Entry 1JSU (X-ray diffraction, 2.30 A resolution); this record covers chains B and C of the 3 polymer chains in the assembly.

# Chain B
Name: Cyclin A
From: Homo sapiens
UniProt: P20248 (CCNA2_HUMAN); numbering as in UniProt (aligned over 173-432)
Amino-acid sequence (260 residues; numbered 173 to 432; the number before each row is that of its first residue):
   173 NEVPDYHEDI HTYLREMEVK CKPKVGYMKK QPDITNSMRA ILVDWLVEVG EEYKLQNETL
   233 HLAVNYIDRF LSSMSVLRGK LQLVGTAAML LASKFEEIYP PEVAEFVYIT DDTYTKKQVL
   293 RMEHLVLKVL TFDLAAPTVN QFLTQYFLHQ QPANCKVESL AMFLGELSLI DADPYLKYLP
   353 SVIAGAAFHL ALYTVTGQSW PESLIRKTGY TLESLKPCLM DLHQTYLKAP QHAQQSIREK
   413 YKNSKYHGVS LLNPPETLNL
Disordered / not traced: 173-174

# Chain C
Name: P27
From: Homo sapiens
UniProt: P46527 (CDN1B_HUMAN); residues 23-106 here = UniProt positions 23-106
Amino-acid sequence (84 residues; row label = number of the first residue in the row):
    23 HPKPSACRNL FGPVDHEELT RDLEKHCRDM EEASQRKWNF DFQNHKPLEG KYEWQEVEKG
    83 SLPEFYYRPP RPPKGACKVP AQES
Disordered / not traced: 23-24, 94-106
UniProt features mapped onto this chain:
  - modified residue (Phosphotyrosine): Tyr74, Tyr88, Tyr89
  - natural variant: Pro69 (P69L: Found in a patient with multiple endocrine tumors)
  - mutagenesis: Tyr74 (Y74F: No change in binding CDK4 and no inhibition of CDK4 activity. Translocates to nucleus. No effect on in vitro phosphorylation of CDK4 by CCNH-CDK7), Tyr88 (Y88F: Abolishes LYN-mediated phosphorylation, reduces CDK2-mediated phosphorylation on T-187, has greater cell cycle arrest into S-phase, no effect on binding CDK2 complexes, reduced CDK4 binding and ...), Tyr89 (Y89F: No effect on binding CDK2 complexes, reduced CDK4 binding and greatly inhibits CDK4 enzyme activity. No nuclear translocation. Inhibits in vitro phosphorylation of CDK4 by CCNH-CDK7 ...)

# How chain B and chain C interact
Residue-residue contacts (47; chain B residue first):
  Met210(B) with Phe33(C), hydrophobic
  Ile213(B) with Phe33(C), hydrophobic
  Leu214(B) with Leu32(C), hydrophobic
  Trp217(B) with Ala28(C), hydrogen bond (side chain-backbone); Arg30(C); Leu32(C), hydrophobic
  Glu220(B) with Ser27(C), hydrogen bond; Ala28(C); Arg30(C), salt bridge
  Val221(B) with Ala28(C)
  Glu224(B) with Pro26(C); Ala28(C)
  Arg250(B) with Phe33(C)
  Gly251(B) with Val36(C)
  Gln254(B) with Arg30(C), hydrogen bond (side chain-backbone); Asn31(C); Leu32(C), hydrogen bond (side chain-backbone)
  Tyr280(B) with Lys25(C), hydrogen bond (side chain-backbone); Pro26(C); Cys29(C)
  Ile281(B) with Ala28(C); Cys29(C); Arg30(C), hydrogen bond (backbone-backbone)
  Thr282(B) with Arg30(C); Asn31(C)
  Asp283(B) with Lys25(C), salt bridge; Cys29(C); Arg30(C); Asn31(C)
  Thr285(B) with Asn31(C), hydrogen bond; Gly34(C); Val36(C); His38(C), hydrogen bond (backbone-side chain)
  Tyr286(B) with His38(C); Leu41(C), hydrophobic
  Gln290(B) with His38(C), hydrogen bond; Leu41(C); Thr42(C), hydrogen bond; Leu45(C)
  Arg293(B) with Thr42(C); Leu45(C); Glu46(C), salt bridge; Cys49(C), hydrogen bond (backbone-side chain)
  His296(B) with Cys49(C)
  Leu297(B) with His48(C)
  Lys300(B) with His48(C), hydrogen bond (side chain-backbone); Asp51(C)
Also at the interface, not in a pair above, chain B (28 interface residues in all): Asp216, Met246, Lys252, Leu253, Leu255, Thr287, Met294
Also at the interface, not in a pair above, chain C (20 interface residues in all): Asp44

# In short
28 residues of chain B face 20 of chain C across their interface, with 12 hydrogen bonds and 3 salt bridges.
Polar contacts include Glu220(B)-Arg30(C), Asp283(B)-Lys25(C) and Arg293(B)-Glu46(C). From UniProt: 3
mutagenesis sites on chain C.
Here chain B is Cyclin A and chain C is P27, both from Homo sapiens. Entry 1JSU (P27(kip1)/cyclin A/CDK2
complex) was determined by X-ray diffraction.
